Entry 7WF4 (electron microscopy, 3.40 A resolution); this record covers chains J and N of the 12 polymer chains in the assembly.

# Chain J (and N)
Protein: Potassium voltage-gated channel subfamily A member 3
Source organism: Homo sapiens
Notes: fragment: T1 domain; chain N of this document is another copy of the same molecule, construct and numbering; everything in this record applies to it too
Reference sequence: P22001 (KCNA3_HUMAN); residue numbers follow UniProt; this construct covers 99-204
Amino-acid sequence (106 residues; each row starts with the number of its first residue):
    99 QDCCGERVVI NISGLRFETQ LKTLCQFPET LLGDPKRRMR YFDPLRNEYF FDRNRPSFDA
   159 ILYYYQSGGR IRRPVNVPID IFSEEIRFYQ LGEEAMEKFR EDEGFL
Cystine bridges: Cys101-Cys123

# Interface between chain J and chain N
Contacting residue pairs - 23 pairs, chain J then chain N:
  Asn109(J) - Glu116(N)  hydrogen bond
  Ser111(J) - Phe115(N)
  Ser111(J) - Glu116(N)  hydrogen bond (backbone-backbone)
  Ser111(J) - Gln164(N)  hydrogen bond
  Gly112(J) - Arg114(N)
  Gly112(J) - Glu116(N)
  Arg114(J) - Glu116(N)  salt bridge
  Asp141(J) - Arg105(N)  salt bridge
  Arg144(J) - Arg105(N)
  Phe148(J) - Arg105(N)
  Phe148(J) - Glu116(N)
  Asp150(J) - Thr117(N)
  Asp150(J) - Gln118(N)  hydrogen bond (side chain-backbone)
  Asp150(J) - Thr121(N)
  Asp150(J) - Gln164(N)  hydrogen bond
  Arg151(J) - Gln164(N)
  Asn152(J) - Tyr161(N)
  Arg153(J) - Arg114(N)  hydrogen bond (side chain-backbone)
  Arg153(J) - Phe115(N)
  Arg153(J) - Asp157(N)
  Asp178(J) - Arg168(N)  salt bridge
  Ile179(J) - Tyr161(N)
  Ile179(J) - Arg170(N)
Also at the interface, not in a pair above, chain J (16 interface residues in all): Glu146, Pro154, Glu182
Also at the interface, not in a pair above, chain N (13 interface residues in all): Leu113

# Summary
Chain J and chain N form an interface of 16 and 13 residues respectively; the contacts include 6 hydrogen
bonds and 3 salt bridges. Polar pairs include Arg114(J)-Glu116(N), Asp141(J)-Arg105(N) and
Asp178(J)-Arg168(N).
Both chains are Potassium voltage-gated channel subfamily A member 3 (Homo sapiens). Entry 7WF4 (Composite map
of human Kv1.3 channel in dalazatide-bound state with beta subunits) was determined by electron microscopy
(same publication as 7WF3).
